5ZKP - chain A; structure by X-ray diffraction, 2.81 A resolution.

== Chain A ==
Molecule: Platelet-activating factor receptor, Flavodoxin
Source organism: Homo sapiens
UniProt: chimeric construct of P25105, P00323: residues 2-216 from P25105 (PTAFR_HUMAN) positions 2-216 (same numbers); residues 1001-1147 from P00323 positions 2-148 (UniProt number = residue number - 999); residues 224-316 from P25105 (PTAFR_HUMAN) positions 224-316 (same numbers)
Amino-acid sequence (466 residues; row label = number of the first residue in the row; numbers below 1 keep their minus sign (Gly-1 is residue -1)):
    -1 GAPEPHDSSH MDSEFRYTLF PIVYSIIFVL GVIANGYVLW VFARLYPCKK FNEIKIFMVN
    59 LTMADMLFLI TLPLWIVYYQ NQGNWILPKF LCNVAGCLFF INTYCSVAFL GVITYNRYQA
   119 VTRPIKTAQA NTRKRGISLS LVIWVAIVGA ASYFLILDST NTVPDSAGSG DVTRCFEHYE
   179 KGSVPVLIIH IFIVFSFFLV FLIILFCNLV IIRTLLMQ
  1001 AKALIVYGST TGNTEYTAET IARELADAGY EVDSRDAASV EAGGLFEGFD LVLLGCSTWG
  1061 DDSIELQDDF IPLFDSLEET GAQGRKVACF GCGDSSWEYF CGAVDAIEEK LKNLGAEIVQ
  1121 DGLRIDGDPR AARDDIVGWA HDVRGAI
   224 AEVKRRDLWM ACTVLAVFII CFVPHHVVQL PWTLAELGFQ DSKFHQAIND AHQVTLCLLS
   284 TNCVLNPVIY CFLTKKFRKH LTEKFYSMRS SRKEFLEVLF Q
Not modelled in the structure: -1 to 5, 124-137, 316-324
Disulfides: Cys90-Cys173
Sequence notes: expression tag (-1 to 1, 317-324); engineered mutation Tyr116 (Phe in P25105), Asp169 (Asn in P25105), Asp230 (Ala in P25105), Ala234 (Val in P25105), Asn289 (Asp in P25105), Ala1001 (Pro2 in P00323), Trp1097 (Tyr98 in P00323)
Ligand contacts:
  - 9ER (N1,N1-dimethyl-N2-[(pyridin-3-yl)methyl]-N2-{4-[2,4,6-tri(propan-2-yl)phenyl]-1,3-thiazol-2-yl}ethane-1,2-diamine): Phe18, Tyr22, Trp73, Tyr77, Gly94, Phe97, Phe98, Thr101, Tyr102, Phe152, Phe174, Tyr177, His188, Ile191, Val192, His248, Gln252, Trp255, His275, Leu279, Leu282
  - FMN (flavin mononucleotide): Ser1009, Thr1010, Thr1011, Gly1012, Asn1013, Thr1014, Ser1057, Thr1058, Trp1059, Gly1060, Asp1061, Cys1092, Gly1093, Asp1094, Trp1097, Tyr1099, Phe1100, Cys1101, Gly1127

== Summary ==
Chain A binds compound 9ER and flavin mononucleotide.
Chain A is Platelet-activating factor receptor, Flavodoxin (Homo sapiens); the structure, Crystal structure of
the human platelet-activating factor receptor in complex with SR 27417, was determined by X-ray diffraction,
deposited together with 5ZKQ.
